6O9E - chains A and B of the 3 polymer chains in the assembly; structure by X-ray diffraction, 2.40 A resolution.

Chain A:
Protein: Reverse transcriptase p66
From: Human immunodeficiency virus type 1
Notes: EC 2.7.7.49, 2.7.7.7, 3.1.26.13
UniProtKB: P03366 (POL_HV1B1); residues 1-555 here correspond to UniProt positions 600-1154 (UniProt number = residue number + 599)
Chain sequence (555 residues; row label = number of the first residue in the row):
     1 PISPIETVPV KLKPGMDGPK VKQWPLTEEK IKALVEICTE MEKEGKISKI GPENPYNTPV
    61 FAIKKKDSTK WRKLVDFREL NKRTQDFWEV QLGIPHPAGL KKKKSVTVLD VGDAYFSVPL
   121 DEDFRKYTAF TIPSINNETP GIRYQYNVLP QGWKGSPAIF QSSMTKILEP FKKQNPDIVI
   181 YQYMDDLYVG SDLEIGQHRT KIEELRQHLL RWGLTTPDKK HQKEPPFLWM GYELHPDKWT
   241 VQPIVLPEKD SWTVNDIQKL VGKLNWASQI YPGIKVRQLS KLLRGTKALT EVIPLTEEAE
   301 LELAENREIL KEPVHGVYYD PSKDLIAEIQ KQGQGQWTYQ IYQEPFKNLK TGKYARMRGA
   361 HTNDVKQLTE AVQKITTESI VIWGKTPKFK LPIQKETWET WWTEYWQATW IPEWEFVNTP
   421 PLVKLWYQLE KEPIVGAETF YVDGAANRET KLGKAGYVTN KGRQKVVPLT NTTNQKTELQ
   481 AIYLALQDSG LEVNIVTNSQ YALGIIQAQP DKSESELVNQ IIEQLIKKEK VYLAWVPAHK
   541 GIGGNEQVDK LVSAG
Disordered / not traced: 554-555
Differences from the reference sequence: engineered mutation S280 (Cys879 in P03366), N498 (Asp1097 in P03366)
Curated features (UniProtKB/Swiss-Prot):
  - region: F227 to H235 (RT 'primer grip')
  - motif: W398 to W414 (Tryptophan repeat motif)
  - binding site (Mg(2+)): D110, D185, D186, D443, E478, D549
  - site: W401 (Essential for RT p66/p51 heterodimerization), W414 (Essential for RT p66/p51 heterodimerization), F440, Y441 (Cleavage)

Chain B:
Protein: Reverse transcriptase p51
From: Human immunodeficiency virus type 1
Notes: EC 3.4.23.16
UniProtKB: P03366 (POL_HV1B1); residues 1-428 here correspond to UniProt positions 600-1027 (UniProt number = residue number + 599)
Chain sequence (429 residues; each row starts with the number of its first residue; numbering starts at 0):
     0 GPISPIETVP VKLKPGMDGP KVKQWPLTEE KIKALVEICT EMEKEGKISK IGPENPYNTP
    60 VFAIKKKDST KWRKLVDFRE LNKRTQDFWE VQLGIPHPAG LKKKKSVTVL DVGDAYFSVP
   120 LDEDFRKYTA FTIPSINNET PGIRYQYNVL PQGWKGSPAI FQSSMTKILE PFKKQNPDIV
   180 IYQYMDDLYV GSDLEIGQHR TKIEELRQHL LRWGLTTPDK KHQKEPPFLW MGYELHPDKW
   240 TVQPIVLPEK DSWTVNDIQK LVGKLNWASQ IYPGIKVRQL SKLLRGTKAL TEVIPLTEEA
   300 ELELAENREI LKEPVHGVYY DPSKDLIAEI QKQGQGQWTY QIYQEPFKNL KTGKYARMRG
   360 AHTNDVKQLT EAVQKITTES IVIWGKTPKF KLPIQKETWE TWWTEYWQAT WIPEWEFVNT
   420 PPLVKLWYQ
Disordered / not traced: 0-3, 216-225
Differences from the reference sequence: expression tag (0); engineered mutation S280 (Cys879 in P03366)
Curated features (UniProtKB/Swiss-Prot):
  - region: F227 to H235 (RT 'primer grip')
  - motif: W398 to W414 (Tryptophan repeat motif)
  - binding site (Mg(2+)): D110, D185, D186
  - site (Essential for RT p66/p51 heterodimerization): W401, W414

How chain A and chain B interact:
Pairs across the interface (130; chain A residue first):
  V8(A) - E53(B)
  P9(A) - E53(B)
  Q85(A) - E53(B)  hydrogen bond (side chain-backbone)
  D86(A) - K20(B)  salt bridge
  D86(A) - P55(B)
  F87(A) - P52(B)
  F87(A) - E53(B)
  W88(A) - K20(B)
  W88(A) - V21(B)
  W88(A) - K22(B)
  W88(A) - P52(B)  hydrogen bond (backbone-backbone)
  W88(A) - N54(B)
  W88(A) - P55(B)
  W88(A) - N57(B)
  W88(A) - T131(B)
  W88(A) - R143(B)
  V90(A) - P140(B)
  V90(A) - G141(B)  hydrogen bond (backbone-backbone)
  V90(A) - R143(B)
  L92(A) - P133(B)  hydrophobic
  L92(A) - N137(B)
  G93(A) - N137(B)  hydrogen bond (backbone-side chain)
  I94(A) - N137(B)
  P95(A) - N136(B)
  P95(A) - N137(B)
  H96(A) - N136(B)  hydrogen bond (backbone-side chain)
  G99(A) - N136(B)
  L100(A) - N136(B)
  A158(A) - P52(B)
  Q161(A) - P140(B)
  S162(A) - P52(B)
  T165(A) - I142(B)
  K166(A) - I50(B)
  E169(A) - K49(B)  salt bridge
  K172(A) - T139(B)  hydrogen bond
  V179(A) - E138(B)
  I180(A) - E138(B)
  Y181(A) - N136(B)  hydrogen bond
  Y181(A) - E138(B)
  Q182(A) - E138(B)  hydrogen bond (backbone-backbone)
  Q182(A) - T139(B)
  Q182(A) - P140(B)
  R358(A) - Q394(B)
  R358(A) - E396(B)  salt bridge
  Q373(A) - E396(B)
  Q373(A) - T397(B)  hydrogen bond
  T376(A) - T400(B)
  T376(A) - W401(B)
  I380(A) - L26(B)
  I380(A) - T27(B)
  V381(A) - P25(B)  hydrophobic
  V381(A) - I135(B)
  V381(A) - N136(B)  hydrogen bond (backbone-backbone)
  V381(A) - N137(B)
  I382(A) - I135(B)
  I382(A) - N136(B)
  W383(A) - I135(B)
  G384(A) - T27(B)
  G384(A) - E28(B)  hydrogen bond (backbone-backbone)
  G384(A) - I135(B)
  W402(A) - K331(B)  hydrogen bond (backbone-side chain)
  W402(A) - H361(B)
  W402(A) - T362(B)
  W402(A) - D364(B)
  Y405(A) - K331(B)  hydrogen bond (backbone-side chain)
  W406(A) - K331(B)
  W406(A) - N418(B)  hydrogen bond
  W406(A) - T419(B)
  W406(A) - P420(B)  hydrophobic
  W406(A) - P421(B)
  Q407(A) - K331(B)  hydrogen bond (backbone-side chain)
  Q407(A) - P392(B)
  Q407(A) - I393(B)  hydrogen bond (side chain-backbone)
  Q407(A) - Q394(B)
  Q407(A) - V417(B)
  Q407(A) - N418(B)  hydrogen bond
  Q407(A) - T419(B)
  A408(A) - D364(B)
  A408(A) - P392(B)  hydrogen bond (backbone-backbone)
  A408(A) - I393(B)
  T409(A) - D364(B)  hydrogen bond (backbone-side chain)
  W410(A) - T362(B)  hydrogen bond (side chain-backbone)
  W410(A) - N363(B)
  W410(A) - V365(B)  hydrophobic
  W410(A) - W401(B)  hydrophobic
  W410(A) - Y405(B)
  P412(A) - W401(B)  hydrophobic
  P433(A) - N255(B)
  P433(A) - L289(B)  hydrophobic
  P433(A) - T290(B)
  I434(A) - T290(B)
  V435(A) - T290(B)
  T439(A) - A288(B)
  T439(A) - L289(B)  hydrogen bond (side chain-backbone)
  Y441(A) - V254(B)
  Y441(A) - Q258(B)  hydrogen bond
  Y441(A) - T286(B)
  Y441(A) - K287(B)  hydrogen bond (side chain-backbone)
  Y441(A) - L289(B)
  T459(A) - T286(B)
  N460(A) - T286(B)
  N460(A) - K287(B)
  N460(A) - A288(B)
  N494(A) - L289(B)
  V496(A) - Q258(B)
  V496(A) - L289(B)  hydrophobic
  Q500(A) - L422(B)
  G504(A) - P420(B)
  Q507(A) - P421(B)
  Y532(A) - N255(B)  hydrogen bond
  Y532(A) - K259(B)
  Y532(A) - L289(B)  hydrophobic
  W535(A) - V423(B)  hydrophobic
  V536(A) - Q258(B)
  P537(A) - G262(B)
  P537(A) - N265(B)
  K540(A) - N265(B)
  K540(A) - S280(B)  hydrogen bond (backbone-side chain)
  G541(A) - S280(B)
  G541(A) - L283(B)
  I542(A) - V261(B)  hydrophobic
  I542(A) - L283(B)
  G543(A) - L283(B)  hydrogen bond (backbone-backbone)
  G543(A) - R284(B)
  G543(A) - G285(B)
  G543(A) - T286(B)
  G544(A) - G285(B)  hydrogen bond (backbone-backbone)
  G544(A) - T286(B)  hydrogen bond (backbone-side chain)
  Q547(A) - R284(B)  hydrogen bond (side chain-backbone)
  Q547(A) - T286(B)
Other interface residues (no listed pair), chain A (72 interface residues in all): Q91, I159, T377, T386, T403, G436, V458, L503, A534
Other interface residues (no listed pair), chain B (67 interface residues in all): G51, Y56, G333, W337, L368

In short:
Chain A and chain B form an interface of 72 and 67 residues respectively; the contacts include 29 hydrogen
bonds and 3 salt bridges. Polar contacts include D86(A)-K20(B), E169(A)-K49(B) and R358(A)-E396(B). UniProt
lists 6 Mg2+-binding residues on chain A; 3 Mg2+-binding residues on chain B.
Chain A is Reverse transcriptase p66 and chain B is Reverse transcriptase p51, both from Human
immunodeficiency virus type 1; the structure, Structure of HIV-1 Reverse Transcriptase in complex with DNA and
INDOPY-1, was determined by X-ray diffraction.
